PDB entry 6HIJ | electron microscopy, 3.56 A resolution | chains A and B

Chain A (and B):
Name: ATP-binding cassette sub-family G member 2
Organism: Homo sapiens
Notes: chain B of this document is another copy of the same molecule, construct and numbering; everything in this record applies to it too
UniProtKB: Q9UNQ0 (ABCG2_HUMAN); residue numbers follow UniProt; this construct covers 1-655
Amino-acid sequence (655 residues; row label = number of the first residue in the row):
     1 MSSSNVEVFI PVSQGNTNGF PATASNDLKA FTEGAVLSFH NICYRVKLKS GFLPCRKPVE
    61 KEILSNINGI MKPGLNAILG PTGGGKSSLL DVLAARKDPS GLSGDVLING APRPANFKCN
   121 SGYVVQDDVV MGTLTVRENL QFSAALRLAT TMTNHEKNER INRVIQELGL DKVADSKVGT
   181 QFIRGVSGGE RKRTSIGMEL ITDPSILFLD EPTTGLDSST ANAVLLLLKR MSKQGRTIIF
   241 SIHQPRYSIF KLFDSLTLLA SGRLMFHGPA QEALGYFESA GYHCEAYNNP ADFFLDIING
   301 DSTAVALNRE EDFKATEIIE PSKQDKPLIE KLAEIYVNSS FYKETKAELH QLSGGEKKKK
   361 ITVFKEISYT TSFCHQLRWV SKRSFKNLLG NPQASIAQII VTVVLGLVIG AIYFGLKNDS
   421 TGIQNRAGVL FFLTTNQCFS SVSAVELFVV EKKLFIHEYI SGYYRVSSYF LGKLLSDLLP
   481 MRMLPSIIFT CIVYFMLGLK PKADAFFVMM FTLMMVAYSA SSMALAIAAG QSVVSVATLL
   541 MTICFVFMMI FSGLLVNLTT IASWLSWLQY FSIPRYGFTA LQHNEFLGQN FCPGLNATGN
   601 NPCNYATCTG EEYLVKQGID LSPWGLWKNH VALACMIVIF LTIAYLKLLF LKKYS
Unresolved in the structure: 1-33, 49-57, 302-327, 355-368, 655
Disulfides: C592-C608
Ligand contacts:
  - BWQ (tert-butyl 3-[(2S,5S,8S)-14-cyclopentyloxy-2-(2-methylpropyl)-4,7-bis(oxidanylidene)-3,6,17-triazatetracyclo[8.7.0.03,8.011,16]heptadeca-1(10),11,13,15-tetraen-5-yl]propanoate), molecule 1: A397, Q398, V401, L405, F431, F432, T435, N436, F439, S440, S443, M549
  - BWQ, molecule 2: F431, F439, L539, T542, I543, V546, F547, M549, L555
Swiss-Prot annotation at these positions:
  - binding site (ATP): G80 to S87, R184 to E190, E211, H243
  - site (Not glycosylated): N418, N557
  - modified residue: T362 (Phosphothreonine)
  - glycosylation: N596 (N-linked (GlcNAc...) asparagine)
From the paper describing this entry:
  - disease-associated variants - Q141K: decreased expression (citing earlier work)

Chain A / chain B interface:
Disulfides between the chains: C603(A)-C603(B)
Residue-residue contacts (86):
  S218(A) with N299(B), hydrogen bond
  S219(A) with N299(B)
  R246(A) with D292(B), salt bridge; D296(B)
  Y247(A) with E285(B); A286(B); Y287(B)
  L274(A) with Y287(B), hydrophobic
  E278(A) with Y287(B)
  C284(A) with Y287(B), hydrogen bond
  E285(A) with Y247(B)
  A286(A) with Y247(B)
  Y287(A) with Y247(B); L274(B), hydrophobic; E278(B); C284(B); N288(B); P290(B)
  N288(A) with Y287(B); N288(B)
  N289(A) with Y287(B)
  P290(A) with Y287(B)
  D292(A) with R246(B), salt bridge
  D296(A) with R246(B)
  N299(A) with S218(B), hydrogen bond
  L405(A) with F547(B), hydrophobic
  V408(A) with F547(B), hydrophobic
  I409(A) with I550(B), hydrophobic
  A411(A) with L565(B)
  I412(A) with I550(B), hydrophobic; F551(B), hydrophobic; V556(B), hydrophobic; L565(B), hydrophobic
  Y413(A) with I550(B); L555(B); V556(B), hydrophobic
  T421(A) with N557(B); T560(B)
  Q424(A) with G553(B), hydrogen bond (side chain-backbone); L554(B), hydrogen bond (side chain-backbone); L555(B); V556(B); N557(B); Q617(B), hydrogen bond
  N425(A) with L555(B); V556(B); N557(B); T560(B), hydrogen bond
  G428(A) with L555(B)
  F431(A) with L555(B), hydrophobic
  F432(A) with I550(B), hydrophobic
  F547(A) with L405(B), hydrophobic; V408(B), hydrophobic
  I550(A) with I409(B), hydrophobic; I412(B), hydrophobic; F432(B), hydrophobic
  F551(A) with I412(B), hydrophobic
  G553(A) with Q424(B), hydrogen bond (backbone-side chain)
  L554(A) with Q424(B), hydrogen bond (backbone-side chain); L555(B), hydrophobic
  L555(A) with Y413(B); Q424(B); G428(B); F431(B), hydrophobic
  V556(A) with I412(B), hydrophobic; Y413(B); Q424(B); N425(B)
  N557(A) with T421(B); Q424(B); N425(B)
  T560(A) with T421(B); N425(B)
  L565(A) with A411(B); I412(B), hydrophobic
  C592(A) with Y605(B), hydrophobic
  P593(A) with Y605(B), hydrogen bond (backbone-side chain)
  P602(A) with C603(B), hydrogen bond (backbone-side chain)
  C603(A) with P602(B), hydrogen bond (side chain-backbone); C603(B), disulfide
  Y605(A) with C592(B), hydrophobic; P593(B), hydrogen bond (side chain-backbone); Y605(B); A606(B)
  A606(A) with Y605(B)
  Q617(A) with Q424(B), hydrogen bond
Other interface residues (no listed pair), chain A (53 interface residues in all): S248, F293, S420, V546, I561, L595, G599, K616
Other interface residues (no listed pair), chain B (53 interface residues in all): S219, N289, F293, S420, V546, I561, W564, L595, G599, K616

Summary:
The chain A/chain B interface involves 53 residues from each chain; the contacts include 1 disulfide bond, 14
hydrogen bonds and 2 salt bridges. Polar pairs include R246(A)-D292(B), S218(A)-N299(B) and C284(A)-Y287(B).
Chain A binds compound BWQ. UniProt lists 17 ATP-binding residues on chain A. The paper reports that Q141K of
chain A reduces expression.
Chain A and chain B are both ATP-binding cassette sub-family G member 2 (Homo sapiens); the structure, Cryo-EM
structure of the human ABCG2-MZ29-Fab complex with cholesterol and PE lipids docked, was determined by
electron microscopy (same publication as 6ETI, 6FEQ and 6FFC).
